4CRN - chains P and X; structure by electron microscopy, 9.10 A resolution (very low resolution: no residue pairs are listed; an interface is given only as per-side residue counts).

[Chain P]
Name: ERF3 in ribosome bound ERF1-ERF3-gdpnp complex
Organism: Saccharomyces cerevisiae
UniProtKB: P05453 (ERF3_YEAST); residues 255-684 here correspond to UniProt positions 256-685 (UniProt number = residue number + 1)
Chain sequence (430 residues; row label = number of the first residue in the row):
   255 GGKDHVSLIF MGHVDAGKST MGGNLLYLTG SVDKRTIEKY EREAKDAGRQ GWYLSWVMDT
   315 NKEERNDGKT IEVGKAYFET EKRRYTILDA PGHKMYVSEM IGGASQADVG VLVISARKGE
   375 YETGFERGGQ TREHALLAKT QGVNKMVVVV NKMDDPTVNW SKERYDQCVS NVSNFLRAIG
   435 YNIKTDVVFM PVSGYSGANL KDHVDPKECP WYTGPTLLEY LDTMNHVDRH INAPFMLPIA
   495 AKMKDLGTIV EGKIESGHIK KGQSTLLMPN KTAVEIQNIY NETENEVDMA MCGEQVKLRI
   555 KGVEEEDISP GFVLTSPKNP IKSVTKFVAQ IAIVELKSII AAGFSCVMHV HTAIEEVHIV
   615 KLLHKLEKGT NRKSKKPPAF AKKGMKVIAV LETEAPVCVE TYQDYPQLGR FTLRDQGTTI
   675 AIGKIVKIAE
Swiss-Prot annotation at these positions:
  - region: Gly-266 to Ser-273 (G1), Gly-322 to Glu-326 (G2), Asp-343 to Gly-346 (G3), Asn-405 to Asp-408 (G4), Ser-447 to Tyr-449 (G5)
  - binding site (GTP): Gly-266 to Ser-273, Asn-405 to Asp-408, Gly-448, Tyr-449
  - modified residue: Ser-570 (Phosphoserine)
Small-molecule neighbours: GMP-PNP (GNP; phosphoaminophosphonic acid-guanylate ester): His-267, Val-268, Asp-269, Ala-270, Gly-271, Lys-272, Ser-273, Thr-274, Arg-303, Gln-304, Gly-305, Trp-306, Tyr-307, Lys-316, Lys-323, Thr-324, Ile-325, Glu-326, Asp-343, Ala-344, Pro-345, Gly-346, His-347, Lys-348, Asn-405, Lys-406, Asp-409, Pro-410, Ser-447, Gly-448, Tyr-449

[Chain X]
Name: ERF1 in ribosome-bound ERF1-ERF3-gdpnp complex
Organism: Saccharomyces cerevisiae
UniProtKB: P12385 (ERF1_YEAST); residues 1-437 here = UniProt positions 1-437
Chain sequence (437 residues; numbered 1 to 437; the number before each row is that of its first residue):
     1 MDNEVEKNIE IWKVKKLVQS LEKARGNGTS MISLVIPPKG LIPLYQKMLT DEYGTASNIK
    61 SRVNRLSVLS AITSTQQKLK LYNTLPKNGL VLYCGDIITE DGKEKKVTFD IEPYKPINTS
   121 LYLCDNKFHT EVLSELLQAD DKFGFIVMDG QGTLFGSVSG NTRTVLHKFT VDLPKKHGRG
   181 GQSALRFARL REEKRHNYVR KVAEVAVQNF ITNDKVNVKG LILAGSADFK TDLAKSELFD
   241 PRLACKVISI VDVSYGGENG FNQAIELSAE ALANVKYVQE KKLLEAYFDE ISQDTGKFCF
   301 GIDDTLKALD LGAVEKLIVF ENLETIRYTF KDAEDNEVIK FAEPEAKDKS FAIDKATGQE
   361 MDVVSEEPLI EWLAANYKNF GATLEFITDK SSEGAQFVTG FGGIGAMLRY KVNFEQLVDE
   421 SEDEYYDEDE GSDYDFI
Disordered / not traced: 423-437
Differences from the reference sequence: conflict Leu-41 (Gln in P12385), Phe-300 (Tyr in P12385)
Swiss-Prot annotation at these positions:
  - modified residue: Gln-182 (N5-methylglutamine), Ser-421 (Phosphoserine)
  - cross-link: Lys-331 (Glycyl lysine isopeptide (Lys-Gly) (interchain with G-Cter in ubiquitin))
  - mutagenesis: Gly-180 (G180A: Abolished ability to mediate translation termination. Can recognize stop codons in ribosomal A-site, but is unable to catalyze peptidyl-tRNA hydrolysis)

[Chain P / chain X interface]
At this resolution (9 A) residue pairs are not listed: 26 residues of chain P and 26 of chain X lie at the interface.

[Summary]
Chain P and chain X each contribute 26 residues to their interface. Ligands of chain P: GMP-PNP. UniProt lists
14 GTP-binding residues on chain P; one mutagenesis site on chain X.
Chain P is ERF3 in ribosome bound ERF1-ERF3-gdpnp complex and chain X is ERF1 in ribosome-bound
ERF1-ERF3-gdpnp complex, both from Saccharomyces cerevisiae; the structure, Cryo-EM of a pretermination
complex with eRF1 and eRF3, was determined by electron microscopy (same publication as 4CRM).
